6BXP - chains A and C of the 3 polymer chains in the assembly; structure by X-ray diffraction, 1.45 A resolution.

== Chain A ==
Protein: HLA class I histocompatibility antigen, B-57 alpha chain
Source organism: Homo sapiens
UniProt: P18465 (1B57_HUMAN); residues 1-276 here correspond to UniProt positions 25-300 (UniProt number = residue number + 24)
Chain sequence (276 residues; numbered 1 to 276; the number before each row is that of its first residue):
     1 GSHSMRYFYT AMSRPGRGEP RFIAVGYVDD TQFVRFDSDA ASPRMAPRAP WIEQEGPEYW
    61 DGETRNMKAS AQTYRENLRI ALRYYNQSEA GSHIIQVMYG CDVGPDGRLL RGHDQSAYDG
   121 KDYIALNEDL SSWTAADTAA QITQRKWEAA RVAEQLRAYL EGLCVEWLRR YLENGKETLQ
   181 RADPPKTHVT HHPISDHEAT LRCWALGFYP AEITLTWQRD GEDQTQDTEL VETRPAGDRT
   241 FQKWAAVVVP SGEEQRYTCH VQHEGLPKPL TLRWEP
Not modelled in the structure: 276
Disulfides: Cys101-Cys164, Cys203-Cys259

== Chain C ==
Protein: HIV peptide RKV-Kyn
Chain sequence (10 residues; each row starts with the number of its first residue):
     1 RVKEKYQHLX
Not modelled in the structure: 4-7
Modified / non-standard residues: KYN ((2S)-2-amino-4-(2-aminophenyl)-4-oxobutanoic acid) at position 10

== Interface between chain A and chain C ==
Residue-residue contacts - 39 pairs, chain A then chain C:
  Met5(A) with Arg1(C)
  Tyr7(A) with Arg1(C), hydrogen bond (side chain-backbone); Val2(C), hydrophobic
  Tyr9(A) with Val2(C)
  Met45(A) with Val2(C), hydrophobic
  Tyr59(A) with Arg1(C)
  Glu63(A) with Arg1(C), salt bridge; Val2(C), hydrogen bond (side chain-backbone)
  Asn66(A) with Val2(C)
  Met67(A) with Val2(C), hydrophobic
  Thr73(A) with Leu9(C)
  Glu76(A) with Leu9(C)
  Asn77(A) with Leu9(C); KYN_10(C), hydrogen bond (side chain-backbone)
  Ile80(A) with Leu9(C), hydrophobic; KYN_10(C)
  Ala81(A) with KYN_10(C)
  Tyr84(A) with KYN_10(C), hydrogen bond (side chain-backbone)
  Ile95(A) with KYN_10(C)
  Tyr99(A) with Val2(C); Lys3(C), hydrogen bond (side chain-backbone)
  Asp114(A) with Lys3(C), salt bridge
  Ser116(A) with KYN_10(C)
  Tyr118(A) with KYN_10(C)
  Tyr123(A) with KYN_10(C)
  Thr143(A) with KYN_10(C), hydrogen bond (side chain-backbone)
  Lys146(A) with KYN_10(C), hydrogen bond (side chain-backbone)
  Trp147(A) with His8(C); Leu9(C), hydrogen bond (side chain-backbone); KYN_10(C)
  Ala150(A) with His8(C)
  Val152(A) with His8(C)
  Gln155(A) with His8(C)
  Leu156(A) with Lys3(C)
  Tyr159(A) with Arg1(C), hydrogen bond (side chain-backbone); Val2(C); Lys3(C)
  Trp167(A) with Arg1(C)
  Tyr171(A) with Arg1(C), hydrogen bond (side chain-backbone)
Interface residues without a listed pair, chain A (32 interface residues in all): Ala117, Leu163
The authors on this interface:
  - pairs named by the authors: Glu63(A)-Val2(C) (hydrogen bond)
  - interface residues, chain A: Asn77(A), Ser116(A), Tyr123(A)

== In short ==
32 residues of chain A and 6 residues of chain C are in contact; the contacts include 10 hydrogen bonds and 2
salt bridges. Polar pairs include Glu63(A)-Arg1(C), Asp114(A)-Lys3(C) and Tyr7(A)-Arg1(C). The authors report
a hydrogen bond between Glu63(A) and Val2(C). From the paper: interface residues Asn77(A), Ser116(A) and
Tyr123(A).
Chain A is HLA class I histocompatibility antigen, B-57 alpha chain (Homo sapiens) and chain C is HIV peptide
RKV-Kyn; the structure, Crystal Structure of HLA-B*57:01 with a modified HIV peptide RKV-Kyn, was determined
by X-ray diffraction (same publication as 6BXQ).
